6U8K - chains H and L of the 3 polymer chains in the assembly; structure by X-ray diffraction, 2.75 A resolution.

== Chain H ==
Molecule: Heavy chain of Fab HCV3
Source organism: Homo sapiens
Notes: antibody fragment or engineered binder
Amino-acid sequence (232 residues; row label = number of the first residue in the row):
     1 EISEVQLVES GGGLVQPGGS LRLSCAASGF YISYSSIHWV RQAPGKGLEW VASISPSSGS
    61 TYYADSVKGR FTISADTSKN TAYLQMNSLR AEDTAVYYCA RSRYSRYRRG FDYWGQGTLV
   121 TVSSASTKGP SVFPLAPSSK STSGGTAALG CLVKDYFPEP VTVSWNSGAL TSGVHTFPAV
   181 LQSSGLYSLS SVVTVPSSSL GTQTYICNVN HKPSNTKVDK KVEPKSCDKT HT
Disordered / not traced: 1-3, 226-232
Cystine bridges: Cys-25/Cys-99, Cys-151/Cys-207

== Chain L ==
Molecule: Light chain of Fab HCV3
Source organism: Homo sapiens
Notes: antibody fragment or engineered binder
Amino-acid sequence (215 residues; each row starts with the number of its first residue):
     1 SDIQMTQSPS SLSASVGDRV TITCRASQSV SSAVAWYQQK PGKAPKLLIY SASSLYSGVP
    61 SRFSGSRSGT DFTLTISSLQ PEDFATYYCQ QYSSSPYTFG QGTKVEIKRT VAAPSVFIFP
   121 PSDEQLKSGT ASVVCLLNNF YPREAKVQWK VDNALQSGNS QESVTEQDSK DSTYSLSSTL
   181 TLSKADYEKH KVYACEVTHQ GLSSPVTKSF NRGEC
Cystine bridges: Cys-24/Cys-89, Cys-135/Cys-195

== How chain H and chain L interact ==
Residue-residue contacts (69):
  His-38(H) / Tyr-97(L)
  Gln-42(H) / Gln-39(L)  hydrogen bond
  Gln-42(H) / Tyr-88(L)  hydrogen bond
  Gly-47(H) / Tyr-88(L)
  Leu-48(H) / Tyr-88(L)  hydrophobic
  Leu-48(H) / Phe-99(L)
  Trp-50(H) / Pro-96(L)  hydrophobic
  Trp-50(H) / Tyr-97(L)
  Tyr-98(H) / Gln-39(L)  hydrogen bond
  Tyr-98(H) / Lys-43(L)
  Arg-108(H) / Tyr-50(L)
  Arg-108(H) / Ser-51(L)  hydrogen bond (backbone-side chain)
  Arg-108(H) / Tyr-92(L)  hydrogen bond (backbone-side chain)
  Arg-109(H) / Leu-47(L)
  Arg-109(H) / Tyr-50(L)
  Arg-109(H) / Tyr-56(L)
  Gly-110(H) / Tyr-37(L)
  Gly-110(H) / Tyr-92(L)
  Phe-111(H) / Tyr-37(L)  hydrogen bond (backbone-side chain)
  Phe-111(H) / Gln-90(L)
  Phe-111(H) / Tyr-97(L)  hydrophobic
  Asp-112(H) / Leu-47(L)
  Asp-112(H) / Tyr-56(L)
  Trp-114(H) / Tyr-37(L)
  Trp-114(H) / Pro-45(L)
  Trp-114(H) / Phe-99(L)  hydrophobic
  Gly-115(H) / Ala-44(L)
  Gln-116(H) / Lys-43(L)
  Gln-116(H) / Ala-44(L)  hydrogen bond (side chain-backbone)
  Phe-133(H) / Ser-122(L)
  Phe-133(H) / Glu-124(L)
  Phe-133(H) / Gln-125(L)
  Pro-134(H) / Ser-122(L)
  Leu-135(H) / Phe-119(L)  hydrophobic
  Ala-136(H) / Phe-119(L)
  Ser-139(H) / Glu-214(L)  hydrogen bond (side chain-backbone)
  Ser-139(H) / Cys-215(L)  hydrogen bond (side chain-backbone)
  Lys-140(H) / Glu-214(L)
  Thr-142(H) / Phe-117(L)
  Ser-143(H) / Ser-115(L)
  Ser-143(H) / Phe-117(L)
  Ala-148(H) / Phe-117(L)  hydrophobic
  Ala-148(H) / Phe-119(L)
  Leu-149(H) / Phe-119(L)  hydrophobic
  Leu-152(H) / Ser-132(L)
  Lys-154(H) / Gln-125(L)
  Lys-154(H) / Ser-132(L)
  His-175(H) / Asn-138(L)
  His-175(H) / Asn-139(L)  hydrogen bond
  His-175(H) / Thr-165(L)
  His-175(H) / Ser-175(L)  hydrogen bond
  Phe-177(H) / Leu-136(L)  hydrophobic
  Phe-177(H) / Ser-163(L)
  Phe-177(H) / Thr-165(L)
  Phe-177(H) / Ser-175(L)
  Phe-177(H) / Leu-176(L)
  Phe-177(H) / Ser-177(L)
  Pro-178(H) / Ser-163(L)  hydrogen bond (backbone-side chain)
  Pro-178(H) / Val-164(L)
  Val-180(H) / Gln-161(L)
  Val-180(H) / Glu-162(L)
  Val-180(H) / Ser-163(L)
  Leu-181(H) / Gln-161(L)  hydrogen bond (backbone-side chain)
  Gln-182(H) / Gln-161(L)
  Val-192(H) / Leu-136(L)  hydrophobic
  Thr-194(H) / Asn-138(L)
  Lys-220(H) / Glu-124(L)  salt bridge
  Lys-225(H) / Asp-123(L)
  Lys-225(H) / Cys-215(L)
Interface residues without a listed pair, chain H (44 interface residues in all): Val-40, Lys-46, Tyr-62, Asp-65, Val-132, Ser-138, Thr-146, Ser-190
Interface residues without a listed pair, chain L (43 interface residues in all): Asp-2, Gly-42, Ser-95, Ile-118, Ser-128, Val-134, Thr-181

== Overview ==
Chain H and chain L form an interface of 44 and 43 residues respectively; the contacts include 13 hydrogen
bonds and 1 salt bridge. Polar pairs include Lys-220(H)/Glu-124(L), Gln-42(H)/Gln-39(L) and
Gln-42(H)/Tyr-88(L).
Here chain H is Heavy chain of Fab HCV3 and chain L is Light chain of Fab HCV3, both from Homo sapiens. Entry
6U8K (Crystal structure of hepatitis C virus IRES junction IIIabc in complex with Fab HCV3) was determined by
X-ray diffraction (same publication as 6U8D).
